7F2B - chains B and A; structure by X-ray diffraction, 2.00 A resolution.

# Chain B (and A)
Protein: Nucleoprotein
Source organism: Severe acute respiratory syndrome coronavirus 2
Notes: chain A of this document is another copy of the same molecule, construct and numbering; everything in this record applies to it too
UniProtKB: P0DTC9 (NCAP_SARS2); residue numbers follow UniProt; this construct covers 257-362
Sequence (106 residues; numbered 257 to 362; the number before each row is that of its first residue):
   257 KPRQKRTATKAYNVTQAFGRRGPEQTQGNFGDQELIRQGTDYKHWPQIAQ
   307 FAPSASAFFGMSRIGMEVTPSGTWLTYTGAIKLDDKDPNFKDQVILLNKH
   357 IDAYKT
Reported in the primary citation:
  - self-association interface (contacts with another copy of this molecule): Ile-320, Met-322, Thr-329, Trp-330, Tyr-333, Ile-337, Lys-338

# How chain B and chain A interact
Pairs across the interface (128):
  Arg-259(B) / Ala-313(A)
  Arg-259(B) / Met-317(A)
  Gln-260(B) / Gln-306(A)  hydrogen bond (side chain-backbone)
  Gln-260(B) / Phe-307(A)
  Gln-260(B) / Ala-308(A)
  Gln-260(B) / Pro-309(A)
  Gln-260(B) / Ser-310(A)  hydrogen bond (backbone-backbone)
  Gln-260(B) / Ala-313(A)
  Gln-260(B) / Met-317(A)
  Gln-260(B) / Ile-337(A)
  Lys-261(B) / Ala-305(A)  hydrogen bond (side chain-backbone)
  Lys-261(B) / Gln-306(A)
  Lys-261(B) / Ala-308(A)  hydrogen bond (side chain-backbone)
  Arg-262(B) / Ser-310(A)  hydrogen bond (backbone-side chain)
  Arg-262(B) / Ser-312(A)
  Arg-262(B) / Ala-313(A)
  Thr-263(B) / Ser-312(A)
  Ala-264(B) / Ser-312(A)  hydrogen bond (backbone-side chain)
  Phe-274(B) / Ser-312(A)
  Phe-274(B) / Ala-313(A)  hydrophobic
  Phe-274(B) / Gly-316(A)
  Phe-274(B) / Met-317(A)  hydrophobic
  Arg-277(B) / Gly-316(A)  hydrogen bond (side chain-backbone)
  Gly-278(B) / Arg-319(A)  hydrogen bond (backbone-side chain)
  Pro-279(B) / Arg-319(A)
  Glu-280(B) / Arg-319(A)  hydrogen bond (backbone-side chain)
  Gln-283(B) / Arg-319(A)  hydrogen bond (backbone-side chain)
  Gly-284(B) / Gly-316(A)
  Gly-284(B) / Met-317(A)
  Gly-284(B) / Ser-318(A)
  Asn-285(B) / Ser-318(A)
  Asn-285(B) / Arg-319(A)
  Asn-285(B) / Ile-320(A)  hydrogen bond (side chain-backbone)
  Phe-286(B) / Phe-315(A)
  Phe-286(B) / Ile-320(A)  hydrophobic
  Trp-301(B) / Ala-311(A)
  Trp-301(B) / Ser-312(A)
  Ile-304(B) / Phe-315(A)
  Ala-305(B) / Lys-261(A)  hydrogen bond (backbone-side chain)
  Gln-306(B) / Gln-260(A)  hydrogen bond (backbone-side chain)
  Gln-306(B) / Lys-261(A)
  Phe-307(B) / Gln-260(A)
  Ala-308(B) / Gln-260(A)
  Ala-308(B) / Lys-261(A)  hydrogen bond (backbone-side chain)
  Ala-308(B) / Ala-311(A)  hydrophobic
  Ala-308(B) / Phe-315(A)
  Pro-309(B) / Gln-260(A)
  Pro-309(B) / Phe-314(A)
  Ser-310(B) / Gln-260(A)  hydrogen bond (backbone-backbone)
  Ser-310(B) / Arg-262(A)  hydrogen bond (side chain-backbone)
  Ala-311(B) / Trp-301(A)
  Ala-311(B) / Ala-308(A)  hydrophobic
  Ser-312(B) / Thr-263(A)
  Ser-312(B) / Ala-264(A)  hydrogen bond (side chain-backbone)
  Ser-312(B) / Phe-274(A)
  Ser-312(B) / Thr-296(A)
  Ser-312(B) / Trp-301(A)
  Ala-313(B) / Arg-259(A)
  Ala-313(B) / Gln-260(A)
  Ala-313(B) / Arg-262(A)
  Ala-313(B) / Phe-274(A)  hydrophobic
  Phe-314(B) / Pro-309(A)
  Phe-315(B) / Phe-286(A)
  Phe-315(B) / Ile-304(A)
  Phe-315(B) / Phe-307(A)  hydrophobic
  Phe-315(B) / Ala-308(A)  hydrophobic
  Gly-316(B) / Phe-274(A)
  Gly-316(B) / Arg-277(A)  hydrogen bond (backbone-side chain)
  Gly-316(B) / Gly-284(A)
  Met-317(B) / Arg-259(A)
  Met-317(B) / Gln-260(A)
  Met-317(B) / Phe-274(A)  hydrophobic
  Met-317(B) / Gly-284(A)
  Ser-318(B) / Gly-284(A)
  Ser-318(B) / Asn-285(A)
  Ser-318(B) / Tyr-333(A)  hydrogen bond
  Arg-319(B) / Gly-278(A)  hydrogen bond (side chain-backbone)
  Arg-319(B) / Pro-279(A)
  Arg-319(B) / Glu-280(A)  hydrogen bond (side chain-backbone)
  Arg-319(B) / Gln-281(A)
  Arg-319(B) / Gln-283(A)  hydrogen bond (side chain-backbone)
  Arg-319(B) / Asn-285(A)
  Ile-320(B) / Asn-285(A)  hydrogen bond (backbone-side chain)
  Ile-320(B) / Phe-286(A)  hydrophobic
  Ile-320(B) / Ile-357(A)
  Gly-321(B) / Ile-357(A)
  Met-322(B) / Val-350(A)
  Met-322(B) / Leu-353(A)  hydrophobic
  Met-322(B) / Asn-354(A)
  Ser-327(B) / Lys-338(A)
  Thr-329(B) / Lys-338(A)
  Thr-329(B) / Leu-339(A)  hydrogen bond (backbone-backbone)
  Thr-329(B) / Phe-346(A)
  Trp-330(B) / Ala-336(A)  hydrophobic
  Trp-330(B) / Ile-337(A)
  Trp-330(B) / Lys-338(A)
  Leu-331(B) / Phe-307(A)  hydrophobic
  Leu-331(B) / Ala-336(A)
  Leu-331(B) / Ile-337(A)  hydrogen bond (backbone-backbone)
  Leu-331(B) / Leu-353(A)  hydrophobic
  Thr-332(B) / Gly-335(A)
  Tyr-333(B) / Ser-318(A)  hydrogen bond
  Tyr-333(B) / Tyr-333(A)  hydrophobic
  Tyr-333(B) / Thr-334(A)  hydrogen bond (backbone-side chain)
  Tyr-333(B) / Gly-335(A)  hydrogen bond (backbone-backbone)
  Tyr-333(B) / Ala-336(A)
  Tyr-333(B) / Ile-337(A)  hydrophobic
  Thr-334(B) / Tyr-333(A)  hydrogen bond (side chain-backbone)
  Thr-334(B) / Thr-334(A)
  Gly-335(B) / Thr-332(A)
  Gly-335(B) / Tyr-333(A)  hydrogen bond (backbone-backbone)
  Ala-336(B) / Trp-330(A)  hydrophobic
  Ala-336(B) / Leu-331(A)
  Ala-336(B) / Tyr-333(A)
  Ile-337(B) / Gln-260(A)
  Ile-337(B) / Trp-330(A)
  Ile-337(B) / Leu-331(A)  hydrogen bond (backbone-backbone)
  Ile-337(B) / Tyr-333(A)  hydrophobic
  Lys-338(B) / Thr-329(A)
  Lys-338(B) / Trp-330(A)
  Leu-339(B) / Thr-329(A)  hydrogen bond (backbone-backbone)
  Phe-346(B) / Thr-329(A)
  Val-350(B) / Met-322(A)  hydrophobic
  Leu-353(B) / Met-322(A)  hydrophobic
  Asn-354(B) / Met-322(A)
  Ile-357(B) / Ile-320(A)
  Ile-357(B) / Gly-321(A)
  Ile-357(B) / Met-322(A)  hydrophobic
Other interface residues (no listed pair), chain B (57 interface residues in all): Val-270, Gln-281, Thr-296, Gly-328, Asp-358
Other interface residues (no listed pair), chain A (54 interface residues in all): Asp-358

# Summary
57 residues of chain B and 54 residues of chain A are in contact, with 32 hydrogen bonds. Among the polar
pairs are Gln-260(B)/Gln-306(A), Lys-261(B)/Ala-305(A) and Lys-261(B)/Ala-308(A). From the paper: a
self-association interface involving Ile-320(B), Met-322(B) and Thr-329(B) among others.
Chain B and chain A are both Nucleoprotein (Severe acute respiratory syndrome coronavirus 2); the structure,
Crystal structure of SARS-CoV-2 nucleocapsid protein C-terminal RNA binding domain at 2.0A resolution, was
determined by X-ray diffraction (same publication as 7F2E).
